PDB entry 4LK1 | X-ray diffraction, 3.84 A resolution | chains D and F of the 6 polymer chains in the assembly

[Chain D]
Name: DNA-directed RNA polymerase subunit beta'
Source organism: Escherichia coli
Notes: EC 2.7.7.6
Reference sequence: C5A0S8 (C5A0S8_ECOBW); residues 1-1407 here = UniProt positions 1-1407
Sequence (1407 residues; each row starts with the number of its first residue):
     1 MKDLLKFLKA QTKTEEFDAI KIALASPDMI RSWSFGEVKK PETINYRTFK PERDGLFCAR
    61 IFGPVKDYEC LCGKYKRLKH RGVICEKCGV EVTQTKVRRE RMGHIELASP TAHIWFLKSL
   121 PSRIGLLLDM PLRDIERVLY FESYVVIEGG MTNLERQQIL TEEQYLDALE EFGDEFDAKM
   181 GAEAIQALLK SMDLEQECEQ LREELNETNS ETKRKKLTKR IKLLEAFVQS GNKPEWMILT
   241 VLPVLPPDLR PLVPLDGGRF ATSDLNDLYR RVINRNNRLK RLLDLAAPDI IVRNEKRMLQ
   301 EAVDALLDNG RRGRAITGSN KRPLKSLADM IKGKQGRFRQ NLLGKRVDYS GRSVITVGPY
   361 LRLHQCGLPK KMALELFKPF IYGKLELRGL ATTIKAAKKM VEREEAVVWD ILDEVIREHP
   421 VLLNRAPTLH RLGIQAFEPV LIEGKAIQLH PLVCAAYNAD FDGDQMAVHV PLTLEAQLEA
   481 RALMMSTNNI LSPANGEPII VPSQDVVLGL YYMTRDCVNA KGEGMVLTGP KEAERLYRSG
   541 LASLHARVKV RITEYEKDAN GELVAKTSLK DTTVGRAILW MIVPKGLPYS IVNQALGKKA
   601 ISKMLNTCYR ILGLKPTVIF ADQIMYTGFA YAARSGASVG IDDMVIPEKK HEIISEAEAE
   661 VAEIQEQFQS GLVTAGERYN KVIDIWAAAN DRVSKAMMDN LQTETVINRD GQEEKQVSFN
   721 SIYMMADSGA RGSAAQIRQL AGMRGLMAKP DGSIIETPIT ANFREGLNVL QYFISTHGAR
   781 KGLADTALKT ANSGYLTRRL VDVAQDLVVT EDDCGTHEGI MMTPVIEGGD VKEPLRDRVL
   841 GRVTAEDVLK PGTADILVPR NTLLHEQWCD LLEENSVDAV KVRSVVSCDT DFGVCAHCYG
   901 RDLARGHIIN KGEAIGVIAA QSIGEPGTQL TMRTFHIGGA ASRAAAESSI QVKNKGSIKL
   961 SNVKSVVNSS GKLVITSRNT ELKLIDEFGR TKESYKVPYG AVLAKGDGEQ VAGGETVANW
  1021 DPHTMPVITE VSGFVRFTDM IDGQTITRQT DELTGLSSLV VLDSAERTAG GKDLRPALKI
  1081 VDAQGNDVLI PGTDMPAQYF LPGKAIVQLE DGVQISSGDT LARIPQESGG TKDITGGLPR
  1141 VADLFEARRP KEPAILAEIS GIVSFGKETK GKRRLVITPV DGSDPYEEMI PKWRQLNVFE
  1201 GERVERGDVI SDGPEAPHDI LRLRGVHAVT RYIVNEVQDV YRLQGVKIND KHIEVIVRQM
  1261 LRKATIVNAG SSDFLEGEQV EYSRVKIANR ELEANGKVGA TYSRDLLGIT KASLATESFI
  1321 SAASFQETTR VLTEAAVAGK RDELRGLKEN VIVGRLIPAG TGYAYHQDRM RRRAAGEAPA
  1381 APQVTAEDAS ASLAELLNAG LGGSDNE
Disordered / not traced: 1-7, 932-1134, 1377-1407
Bound ions: Zn2+ site 1: Cys70, Cys72, Cys85; Mg2+ near Asp460 (its only coordinating residue here); Zn2+ site 2: Cys814, Cys888, Cys895, Cys898

[Chain F]
Name: RNA polymerase sigma factor RpoD
Source organism: Escherichia coli
Reference sequence: P00579 (RPOD_ECOLI); residues 1-613 here = UniProt positions 1-613
Sequence (613 residues; row label = number of the first residue in the row):
     1 MEQNPQSQLK LLVTRGKEQG YLTYAEVNDH LPEDIVDSDQ IEDIIQMIND MGIQVMEEAP
    61 DADDLMLAEN TADEDAAEAA AQVLSSVESE IGRTTDPVRM YMREMGTVEL LTREGEIDIA
   121 KRIEDGINQV QCSVAEYPEA ITYLLEQYDR VEAEEARLSD LITGFVDPNA EEDLAPTATH
   181 VGSELSQEDL DDDEDEDEED GDDDSADDDN SIDPELAREK FAELRAQYVV TRDTIKAKGR
   241 SHATAQEEIL KLSEVFKQFR LVPKQFDYLV NSMRVMMDRV RTQERLIMKL CVEQCKMPKK
   301 NFITLFTGNE TSDTWFNAAI AMNKPWSEKL HDVSEEVHRA LQKLQQIEEE TGLTIEQVKD
   361 INRRMSIGEA KARRAKKEMV EANLRLVISI AKKYTNRGLQ FLDLIQEGNI GLMKAVDKFE
   421 YRRGYKFSTY ATWWIRQAIT RSIADQARTI RIPVHMIETI NKLNRISRQM LQEMGREPTP
   481 EELAERMLMP EDKIRKVLKI AKEPISMETP IGDDEDSHLG DFIEDTTLEL PLDSATTESL
   541 RAATHDVLAG LTAREAKVLR MRFGIDMNTD YTLEEVGKQF DVTRERIRQI EAKALRKLRH
   601 PSRSEVLRSF LDD
Disordered / not traced: 1-4, 57-69, 90-91, 168-212, 237-242, 613
UniProt features mapped onto this chain:
  - DNA-binding region: Leu573 to Ala592 (H-T-H motif)
  - region: Arg584 to Arg599 (Interaction with anti-sigma factors)
  - motif: Asp403 to Gln406 (Interaction with polymerase core subunit RpoC)
  - site: Arg562 (Interaction with anti-sigma factors)
  - mutagenesis: Ala553 (A553D: Disrupts the interaction with Escherichia phage lambda antitermination protein Q), Arg596 (R596D/E: 2-fold reduction in activation of class II Crp-dependent promoters)

[How chain D and chain F interact]
Pairs across the interface (100; chain D residue first):
  Glu42(D) with Arg451(F), salt bridge
  Thr43(D) with Thr449(F), hydrogen bond (side chain-backbone); Ile450(F)
  Ile44(D) with Ile450(F), hydrophobic
  Tyr46(D) with Arg451(F); Ile452(F), hydrophobic; Pro453(F); Met456(F); Ile500(F)
  Arg47(D) with Ile500(F)
  Phe49(D) with Ile500(F), hydrophobic
  Arg77(D) with Thr569(F)
  Lys79(D) with Asn568(F); Thr569(F)
  Leu120(D) with Met47(F), hydrophobic
  Arg133(D) with Glu88(F), hydrogen bond (side chain-backbone); Arg93(F), hydrogen bond (side chain-backbone)
  Tyr140(D) with Thr95(F); Met100(F), hydrophobic
  Glu142(D) with Met100(F); Arg103(F), salt bridge
  Pro251(D) with Met507(F)
  Val253(D) with Ile523(F), hydrophobic
  Gly257(D) with Lys499(F), hydrogen bond (backbone-side chain); Lys502(F)
  Arg259(D) with Lys502(F); Ile505(F)
  Phe260(D) with Pro504(F); Ile505(F), hydrogen bond (backbone-backbone)
  Ala261(D) with Ile505(F)
  Thr262(D) with Ile505(F), hydrogen bond (backbone-backbone); Ser506(F); Met507(F), hydrogen bond (backbone-backbone)
  Ser263(D) with Met507(F)
  Asp264(D) with Ser506(F), hydrogen bond; Glu508(F)
  Arg270(D) with Gln446(F); Arg448(F), hydrogen bond (side chain-backbone); Thr449(F)
  Arg271(D) with Gln400(F)
  Asn274(D) with Gln446(F)
  Arg275(D) with Gln400(F); Asp403(F), salt bridge
  Arg278(D) with Asp403(F), salt bridge; Gln406(F); Glu407(F), salt bridge; Ile410(F); Gln446(F)
  Arg281(D) with Glu407(F), salt bridge; Ile410(F)
  Leu282(D) with Gln406(F); Ile410(F), hydrophobic; Met413(F), hydrophobic
  Leu285(D) with Met413(F)
  Ala286(D) with Lys377(F)
  Ala287(D) with Met413(F), hydrophobic
  Pro288(D) with Glu381(F)
  Ile290(D) with Tyr101(F); Glu104(F); Glu381(F); Leu384(F), hydrophobic
  Ile291(D) with Gln406(F); Asn409(F)
  Arg293(D) with Glu104(F), salt bridge
  Asn294(D) with Pro97(F); Tyr101(F); Leu402(F); Gln406(F)
  Glu295(D) with Gln406(F)
  Arg297(D) with Met100(F); Tyr101(F); Glu104(F), salt bridge
  Met298(D) with Leu402(F); Asp403(F); Gln406(F)
  Glu301(D) with Pro97(F)
  Arg312(D) with Asp39(F)
  Arg322(D) with Pro510(F)
  Lys325(D) with Glu508(F), salt bridge
  Lys334(D) with Asp516(F)
  Gln335(D) with Glu515(F); Asp516(F)
  Thr392(D) with Val606(F); Ser609(F)
  Thr393(D) with Ser539(F), hydrogen bond; Ser609(F); Phe610(F)
  Ile394(D) with Thr536(F); Ser539(F)
  Lys395(D) with Asp533(F), salt bridge; Thr536(F); Asp612(F), salt bridge
  Lys398(D) with Leu532(F)
  Lys399(D) with Ser609(F); Leu611(F); Asp612(F)
  Glu1146(D) with Asn70(F)
  Thr1310(D) with Asn70(F)
  Lys1311(D) with Thr71(F); Ala72(F)
Interface residues without a listed pair, chain D (62 interface residues in all): Glu136, Leu255, Gly258, Asn320, Met330, Tyr382, Ala396, Arg1148
Interface residues without a listed pair, chain F (65 interface residues in all): Asp73, Val87, Met105, Val380, Ile405, Ala447, Leu519, Ala535, Gly564, Glu605
The authors on this interface:
  - interface residues, chain D: Leu132(D), Thr1310(D)

[Overview]
The interface between chain D and chain F involves 62 residues on one side and 65 on the other; the contacts
include 10 hydrogen bonds and 11 salt bridges. Polar contacts include Glu42(D)-Arg451(F), Glu142(D)-Arg103(F)
and Arg275(D)-Asp403(F). UniProt lists 2 mutagenesis sites on chain F. From the paper: interface residues
Leu132(D) and Thr1310(D).
Chain D is DNA-directed RNA polymerase subunit beta' and chain F is RNA polymerase sigma factor RpoD, both
from Escherichia coli; the structure, Crystal Structure Analysis of the E.coli holoenzyme, was determined by
X-ray diffraction (same publication as 4LJZ, 4LK0 and 4LLG).
